Entry 3PQY (X-ray diffraction, 3.19 A resolution); this record covers chains A and B of the 5 polymer chains in the assembly.

Chain A:
Protein: H-2 class I histocompatibility antigen, D-B alpha chain
From: Mus musculus
Reference sequence: P01899 (HA11_MOUSE); residues 2-276 here correspond to UniProt positions 26-300 (UniProt number = residue number + 24)
Sequence (275 residues; numbered 2 to 276; the number before each row is that of its first residue):
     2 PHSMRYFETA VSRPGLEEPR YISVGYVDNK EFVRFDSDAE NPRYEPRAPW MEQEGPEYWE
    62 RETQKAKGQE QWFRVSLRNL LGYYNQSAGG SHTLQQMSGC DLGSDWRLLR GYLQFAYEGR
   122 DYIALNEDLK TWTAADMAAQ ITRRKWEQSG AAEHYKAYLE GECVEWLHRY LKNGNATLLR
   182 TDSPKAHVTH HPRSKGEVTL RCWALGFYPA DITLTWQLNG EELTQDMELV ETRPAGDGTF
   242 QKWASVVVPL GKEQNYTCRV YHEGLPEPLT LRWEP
Disulfides: C101-C164, C203-C259

Chain B:
Protein: Beta-2-microglobulin
From: Mus musculus
Reference sequence: P01887 (B2MG_MOUSE); residues 1-99 here correspond to UniProt positions 21-119 (UniProt number = residue number + 20)
Sequence (99 residues; row label = number of the first residue in the row):
     1 IQKTPQIQVY SRHPPENGKP NILNCYVTQF HPPHIEIQML KNGKKIPKVE MSDMSFSKDW
    61 SFYILAHTEF TPTETDTYAC RVKHDSMAEP KTVYWDRDM
Not modelled in the structure: 1
Differences from the reference sequence: variant D85 (Ala105 in P01887)
Disulfides: C25-C80

Interface between chain A and chain B:
Contacting residue pairs (52):
  F8(A) with F56(B)
  E9(A) with F56(B)
  T10(A) with F56(B); F62(B)
  V12(A) with P33(B), hydrophobic
  Y27(A) with S55(B); Y63(B)
  R35(A) with D53(B); M54(B), hydrogen bond (side chain-backbone); S55(B)
  R48(A) with D53(B), salt bridge
  T94(A) with H31(B); P33(B)
  Q96(A) with H31(B); F56(B); W60(B); F62(B)
  M98(A) with F56(B), hydrophobic; K58(B); W60(B), hydrophobic
  Q115(A) with W60(B)
  F116(A) with W60(B)
  A117(A) with W60(B)
  E119(A) with H31(B)
  G120(A) with H31(B), hydrogen bond (backbone-side chain); W60(B)
  D122(A) with W60(B), hydrogen bond
  H192(A) with D98(B), salt bridge
  R202(A) with D98(B), hydrogen bond (side chain-backbone); M99(B)
  W204(A) with D98(B); M99(B)
  V231(A) with Q8(B)
  E232(A) with Q8(B); Y26(B); T28(B), hydrogen bond; Q29(B)
  R234(A) with Q8(B); Y10(B); M99(B), hydrogen bond (side chain-backbone)
  P235(A) with Y10(B), hydrogen bond (backbone-side chain); N24(B); Y26(B)
  A236(A) with R12(B), hydrogen bond (backbone-side chain); N24(B), hydrogen bond (backbone-side chain)
  G237(A) with R12(B), hydrogen bond (backbone-side chain); L65(B)
  D238(A) with R12(B)
  Q242(A) with Y10(B); S11(B); R12(B), hydrogen bond (side chain-backbone)
  W244(A) with M99(B), hydrogen bond (side chain-backbone)
Also at the interface, not in a pair above, chain A (34 interface residues in all): I23, V25, N30, Q97, L206, T233
Also at the interface, not in a pair above, chain B (26 interface residues in all): H13, P14, P32, S57, R97

In short:
The interface between chain A and chain B involves 34 residues on one side and 26 on the other, with 12
hydrogen bonds and 2 salt bridges. Polar contacts include R48(A)-D53(B), H192(A)-D98(B) and R35(A)-M54(B).
Here chain A is H-2 class I histocompatibility antigen, D-B alpha chain and chain B is Beta-2-microglobulin,
both from Mus musculus. Entry 3PQY (Crystal Structure of 6218 TCR in complex with the H2Db-PA224) was
determined by X-ray diffraction.
